PDB entry 3NRQ | X-ray diffraction, 1.70 A resolution | chains A and B

[Chain A (and B)]
Molecule: Periplasmic protein-probably involved in high-affinity Fe2+ transport
Organism: Escherichia coli
Notes: chain B of this document is another copy of the same molecule, construct and numbering; everything in this record applies to it too
UniProtKB: B3HWD5 (B3HWD5_ECOLX); residues 3-153 here correspond to UniProt positions 25-175 (UniProt number = residue number + 22)
Sequence (160 residues; row label = number of the first residue in the row):
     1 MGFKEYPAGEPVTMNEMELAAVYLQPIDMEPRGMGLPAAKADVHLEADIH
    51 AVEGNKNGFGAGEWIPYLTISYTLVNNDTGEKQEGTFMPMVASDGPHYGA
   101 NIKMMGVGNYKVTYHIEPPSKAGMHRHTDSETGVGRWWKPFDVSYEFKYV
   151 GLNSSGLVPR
Not modelled in the structure: 1-3, 154-160 (chain B: 1-3, 153-160)
Construct notes: expression tag (1-2, 154-160)
Bound ions: Cu ion site 1: H44, M90, H97 (shared with H127(B) of chain B); Cu ion site 2: H127 (shared with H44(B), E46(B), M90(B), H97(B) of chain B)
What the authors report for this chain:
  - Cu ion coordination: H44, E46, M90, H97, H127
  - conformationally variable residues (loop rearrangement, side-chain flip): M34, M90

[Interface between chain A and chain B]
Residue-residue contacts - 100 pairs, chain A then chain B:
  Q25(A) - E131(B)  hydrogen bond
  I27(A) - H127(B)
  I27(A) - D129(B)
  I27(A) - T132(B)
  D28(A) - R126(B)
  D28(A) - H127(B)
  D28(A) - T128(B)  hydrogen bond (backbone-backbone)
  D28(A) - D129(B)
  M29(A) - H125(B)  hydrogen bond
  M29(A) - R126(B)
  E30(A) - H125(B)
  E30(A) - R126(B)  salt bridge
  E30(A) - T128(B)
  E30(A) - R136(B)  salt bridge
  E30(A) - W137(B)
  P31(A) - H125(B)
  M34(A) - H125(B)
  H44(A) - H127(B)  hydrogen bond
  E46(A) - H127(B)
  N57(A) - V91(B)
  G58(A) - A92(B)
  G58(A) - G95(B)
  F59(A) - V91(B)  hydrophobic
  F59(A) - P96(B)  hydrophobic
  W64(A) - P66(B)  hydrophobic
  W64(A) - Y67(B)  hydrophobic
  W64(A) - M124(B)  hydrophobic
  P66(A) - W64(B)  hydrophobic
  Y67(A) - W64(B)  hydrophobic
  Y67(A) - Y67(B)  hydrogen bond (side chain-backbone)
  Y67(A) - P89(B)
  Y67(A) - Y98(B)
  M88(A) - H125(B)
  P89(A) - Y67(B)
  P89(A) - G123(B)
  P89(A) - M124(B)
  P89(A) - H125(B)  hydrogen bond (backbone-backbone)
  M90(A) - M124(B)
  M90(A) - H125(B)
  M90(A) - H127(B)  hydrogen bond
  V91(A) - N57(B)
  V91(A) - G58(B)
  V91(A) - F59(B)  hydrophobic
  V91(A) - M124(B)  hydrophobic
  V91(A) - H125(B)  hydrogen bond (backbone-backbone)
  V91(A) - R126(B)
  V91(A) - H127(B)  hydrogen bond (backbone-backbone)
  V91(A) - V134(B)  hydrophobic
  V91(A) - W137(B)  hydrophobic
  A92(A) - G58(B)
  A92(A) - H127(B)
  A92(A) - T132(B)
  A92(A) - V134(B)
  S93(A) - E131(B)
  S93(A) - T132(B)  hydrogen bond (backbone-backbone)
  S93(A) - G133(B)
  S93(A) - V134(B)
  G95(A) - G58(B)  hydrogen bond (backbone-backbone)
  P96(A) - F59(B)  hydrophobic
  P96(A) - E63(B)
  H97(A) - H127(B)  hydrogen bond
  Y98(A) - Y67(B)
  G123(A) - P89(B)
  M124(A) - W64(B)  hydrophobic
  M124(A) - P89(B)
  M124(A) - M90(B)
  M124(A) - P96(B)  hydrophobic
  H125(A) - M29(B)
  H125(A) - E30(B)
  H125(A) - P31(B)
  H125(A) - M88(B)
  H125(A) - P89(B)  hydrogen bond (backbone-backbone)
  H125(A) - M90(B)
  H125(A) - V91(B)  hydrogen bond (backbone-backbone)
  R126(A) - D28(B)
  R126(A) - M29(B)
  R126(A) - E30(B)  salt bridge
  R126(A) - V91(B)
  H127(A) - I27(B)
  H127(A) - D28(B)
  H127(A) - M29(B)
  H127(A) - H44(B)  hydrogen bond
  H127(A) - E46(B)
  H127(A) - M90(B)  hydrogen bond
  H127(A) - V91(B)  hydrogen bond (backbone-backbone)
  H127(A) - A92(B)
  H127(A) - H97(B)  hydrogen bond
  T128(A) - D28(B)  hydrogen bond (backbone-backbone)
  T128(A) - M29(B)
  T128(A) - E30(B)
  D129(A) - I27(B)
  D129(A) - D28(B)
  T132(A) - I27(B)
  T132(A) - A92(B)
  T132(A) - S93(B)  hydrogen bond (backbone-backbone)
  G133(A) - S93(B)
  V134(A) - A92(B)
  V134(A) - S93(B)
  W137(A) - E30(B)
  W137(A) - V91(B)  hydrophobic
Other interface residues (no listed pair), chain A (41 interface residues in all): L24, E63, L68, D94, E131
Other interface residues (no listed pair), chain B (41 interface residues in all): L24, Q25, L68, D94

[Summary]
The chain A/chain B interface involves 41 residues from each chain; the contacts include 20 hydrogen bonds and
3 salt bridges. Polar contacts include E30(A)-R126(B), E30(A)-R136(B) and Q25(A)-E131(B). H44(A), M90(A) and
H97(A) form the Cu ion site 1. From the paper: Cu ion coordination by H44(A), E46(A) and M90(A) among others;
conformational variability at M34(A) and M90(A).
Both chains are Periplasmic protein-probably involved in high-affinity Fe2+ transport (Escherichia coli).
Entry 3NRQ (Crystal structure of copper-reconstituted FetP from uropathogenic Escherichia coli strain F11) was
determined by X-ray diffraction, deposited together with 3NRP.
